8I7O - chains VE and VF of the 189 polymer chains in the assembly; structure by electron microscopy, 4.50 A resolution (low resolution: residue-level contacts below are approximate; hydrogen-bond / salt-bridge calls are withheld).

== Chain VE ==
Molecule: Detyrosinated tubulin alpha-3 chain
Organism: Mus musculus
UniProt: P05214 (TBA3_MOUSE); residues 1-438 here = UniProt positions 1-438
Sequence (438 residues; each row starts with the number of its first residue):
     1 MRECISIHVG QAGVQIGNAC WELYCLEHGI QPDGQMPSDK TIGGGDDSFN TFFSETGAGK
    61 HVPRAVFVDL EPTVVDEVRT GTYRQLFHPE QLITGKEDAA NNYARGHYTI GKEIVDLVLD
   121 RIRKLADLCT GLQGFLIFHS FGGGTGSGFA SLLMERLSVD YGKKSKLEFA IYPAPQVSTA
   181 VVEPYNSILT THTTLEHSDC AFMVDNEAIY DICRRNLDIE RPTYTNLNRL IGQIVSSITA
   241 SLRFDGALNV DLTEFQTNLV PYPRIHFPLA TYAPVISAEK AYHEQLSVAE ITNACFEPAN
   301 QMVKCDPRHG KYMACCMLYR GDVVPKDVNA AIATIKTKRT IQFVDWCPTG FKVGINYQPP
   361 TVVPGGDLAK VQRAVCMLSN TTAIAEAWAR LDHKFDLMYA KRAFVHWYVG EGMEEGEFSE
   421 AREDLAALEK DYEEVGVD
Residues lining bound ligands: GTP (guanosine-5'-triphosphate): Gly10, Gln11, Ala12, Gly13, Gln15, Ile16, Glu71, Asn101, His139, Ser140, Gly142, Gly143, Gly144, Thr145, Gly146, Thr179, Tyr224
UniProt features mapped onto this chain:
  - motif: Met1 to Cys4 (MREC motif)
  - active site: Glu254
  - binding site (GTP): Gln11, Glu71, Ser140, Gly144, Thr145, Thr179, Asn206, Asn228
  - binding site (Mg(2+)): Glu71
  - modified residue: Lys40 (N6-acetyllysine), Ser48 (Phosphoserine), Tyr83 (3'-nitrotyrosine), Tyr432 (Phosphotyrosine)

== Chain VF ==
Molecule: Tubulin beta-4B chain
Organism: Mus musculus
UniProt: P68372 (TBB4B_MOUSE); residues 1-427 here = UniProt positions 1-427
Sequence (427 residues; each row starts with the number of its first residue):
     1 MREIVHLQAG QCGNQIGAKF WEVISDEHGI DPTGTYHGDS DLQLERINVY YNEATGGKYV
    61 PRAVLVDLEP GTMDSVRSGP FGQIFRPDNF VFGQSGAGNN WAKGHYTEGA ELVDSVLDVV
   121 RKEAESCDCL QGFQLTHSLG GGTGSGMGTL LISKIREEYP DRIMNTFSVV PSPKVSDTVV
   181 EPYNATLSVH QLVENTDETY CIDNEALYDI CFRTLKLTTP TYGDLNHLVS ATMSGVTTCL
   241 RFPGQLNADL RKLAVNMVPF PRLHFFMPGF APLTSRGSQQ YRALTVPELT QQMFDAKNMM
   301 AACDPRHGRY LTVAAVFRGR MSMKEVDEQM LNVQNKNSSY FVEWIPNNVK TAVCDIPPRG
   361 LKMSATFIGN STAIQELFKR ISEQFTAMFR RKAFLHWYTG EGMDEMEFTE AESNMNDLVS
   421 EYQQYQD
Residues lining bound ligands: GTP (guanosine-5'-triphosphate): Gly10, Gln11, Cys12, Gln15, Asp67, Asn99, Ser138, Gly140, Gly141, Gly142, Thr143, Gly144, Thr178, Tyr222
UniProt features mapped onto this chain:
  - motif: Met1 to Ile4 (MREI motif)
  - binding site (GTP): Gln11, Glu69, Ser138, Gly142, Thr143, Gly144, Asn204, Asn226
  - binding site (Mg(2+)): Glu69
  - modified residue: Thr55 (Phosphothreonine), Lys58 (N6-acetyllysine), Ser172 (Phosphoserine)

== Interface between chain VE and chain VF ==
Contacting residue pairs (41; chain VE residue first):
  Leu248(VE) with Asp177(VF)
  Glu254(VE) with Gly98(VF); Asn99(VF)
  Gln256(VE) with Trp397(VF)
  Thr257(VE) with Phe394(VF); Trp397(VF)
  Asn258(VE) with Thr178(VF); Val179(VF); Phe394(VF)
  Leu259(VE) with Phe394(VF)
  Val260(VE) with Phe394(VF); Trp397(VF)
  Pro261(VE) with Phe394(VF); His396(VF); Trp397(VF)
  Tyr262(VE) with Arg391(VF); Lys392(VF); Ala393(VF); Phe394(VF)
  Pro263(VE) with His396(VF)
  Lys326(VE) with Pro220(VF)
  Ile332(VE) with Val175(VF)
  Lys336(VE) with Lys174(VF); Val175(VF)
  Trp346(VE) with Ala387(VF); Met388(VF); Arg391(VF); Ala393(VF)
  Cys347(VE) with Met388(VF)
  Pro348(VE) with Gln384(VF); Met388(VF)
  Thr349(VE) with Ser176(VF); Asp177(VF); Val179(VF)
  Gly350(VE) with Val179(VF)
  Phe351(VE) with Asp177(VF)
  Lys352(VE) with Asp177(VF); Thr178(VF)
  Val353(VE) with Asp177(VF)
  Val437(VE) with Arg391(VF)
  Asp438(VE) with Arg391(VF)
Other interface residues (no listed pair), chain VE (27 interface residues in all): Asp245, Thr253, Val324, Asn329
Other interface residues (no listed pair), chain VF (22 interface residues in all): Ser75, Tyr208, Thr219, Leu395

== In short ==
27 residues of chain VE face 22 of chain VF across their interface. Chain VE binds GTP. Chain VF binds GTP.
Curated annotation (UniProt) lists active-site residue Glu254(VE), 8 GTP-binding residues and Mg2+-binding
residue Glu71(VE) on chain VE; 8 GTP-binding residues on chain VF.
Chain VE is Detyrosinated tubulin alpha-3 chain and chain VF is Tubulin beta-4B chain, both from Mus musculus;
the structure, In situ structure of axonemal doublet microtubules in mouse sperm with 16-nm repeat, was
determined by electron microscopy (same publication as 8I7R).
